8RCC - chains A and B; structure by X-ray diffraction, 2.30 A resolution.

Chain A:
Protein: Formate dehydrogenase, alpha subunit, selenocysteine-containing
Source organism: Nitratidesulfovibrio vulgaris str. Hildenborough
Notes: EC 1.2.1.2
Reference sequence: Q72EJ1 (Q72EJ1_DESVH); residue numbers follow UniProt; this construct covers 1-1005
Chain sequence (1013 residues; numbered 1 to 1013; the number before each row is that of its first residue):
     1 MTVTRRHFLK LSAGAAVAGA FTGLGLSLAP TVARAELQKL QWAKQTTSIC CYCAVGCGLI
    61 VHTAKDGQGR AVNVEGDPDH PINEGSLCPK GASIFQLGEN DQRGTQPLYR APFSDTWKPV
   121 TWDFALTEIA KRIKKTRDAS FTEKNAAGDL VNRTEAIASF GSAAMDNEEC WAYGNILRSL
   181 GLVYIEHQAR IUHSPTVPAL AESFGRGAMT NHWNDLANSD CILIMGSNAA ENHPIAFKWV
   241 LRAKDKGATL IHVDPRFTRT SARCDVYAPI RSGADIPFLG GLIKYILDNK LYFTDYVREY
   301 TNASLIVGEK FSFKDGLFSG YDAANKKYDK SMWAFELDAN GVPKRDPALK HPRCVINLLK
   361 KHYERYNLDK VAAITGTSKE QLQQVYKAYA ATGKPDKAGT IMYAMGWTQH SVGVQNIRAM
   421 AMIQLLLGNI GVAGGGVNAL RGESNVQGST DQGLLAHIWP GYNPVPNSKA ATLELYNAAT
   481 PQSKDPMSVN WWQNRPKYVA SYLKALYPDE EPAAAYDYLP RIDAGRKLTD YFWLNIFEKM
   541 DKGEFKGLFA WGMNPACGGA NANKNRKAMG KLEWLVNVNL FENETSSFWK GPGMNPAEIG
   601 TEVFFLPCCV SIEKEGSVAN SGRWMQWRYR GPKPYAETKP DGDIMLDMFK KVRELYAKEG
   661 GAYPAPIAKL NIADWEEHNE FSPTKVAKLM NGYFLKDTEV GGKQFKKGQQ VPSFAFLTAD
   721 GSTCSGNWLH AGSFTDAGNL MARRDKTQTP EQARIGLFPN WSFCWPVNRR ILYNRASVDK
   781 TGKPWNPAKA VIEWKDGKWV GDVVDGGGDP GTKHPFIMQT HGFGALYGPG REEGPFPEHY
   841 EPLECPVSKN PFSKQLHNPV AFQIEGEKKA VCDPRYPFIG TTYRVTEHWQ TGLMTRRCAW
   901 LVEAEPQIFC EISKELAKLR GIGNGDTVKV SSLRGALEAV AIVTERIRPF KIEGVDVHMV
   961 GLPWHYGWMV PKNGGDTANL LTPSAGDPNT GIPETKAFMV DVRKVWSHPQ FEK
Unresolved in the structure: 1-35, 862-868, 1006-1013
Differences from the reference sequence: expression tag (1006-1013)
Modified residues: Sec192 (selenocysteine)
Disulfide bonds: Cys845-Cys872
Ion coordination: 4Fe-4S cluster Fe: Cys50, Cys53, Cys57, Cys88
Residues lining bound ligands:
  - carbon dioxide (CO2), molecule 1: Thr47, Ser48, Ile49, Gly58, Leu59, Asp77, His80, Arg744, Trp761
  - carbon dioxide (CO2), molecule 2: Pro81, Glu84, Asn214, Trp239, Phe758
  - carbon dioxide (CO2), molecule 3: Arg178, Leu182, Val183, Ile185, Trp459, Val465, Leu519, Pro520
  - carbon dioxide (CO2), molecule 4: Arg190, His193, Ser194, Pro198, His457, Phe532
  - carbon dioxide (CO2), molecule 5: Sec192, Leu440, Arg441, Gly442, Val446
  - carbon dioxide (CO2), molecule 6: Lys284, Asn367, Leu368
  - carbon dioxide (CO2), molecule 7: Gly341, Val342, Pro343, Ser483, Lys484, Asp485, Ser488, Thr820, His821
  - carbon dioxide (CO2), molecule 8: Asn563, Lys567, Pro592, Gly593, Met594
  - carbon dioxide (CO2), molecule 9: Lys854, Gln855, Leu856, His857
  - carbon dioxide (CO2), molecule 10: Tyr876, Ser931, Ser932, Gly935, Ala936
  - carbon dioxide (CO2), molecule 11: Tyr876, Ser931, Asp1001
  - hydrosulfuric acid (H2S): Gln188, Gly442, Glu443, Val446
  - molybdopterin guanosine dinucleotide (MGD; 2-amino-5,6-dimercapto-7-methyl-3,7,8a,9-tetrahydro-8-oxa-1,3,9,10-tetraaza-anthracen-4-one guanosine dinucleotide), molecule 1: Cys53, Lys90, Sec192, Met225, Gly226, Ser227, Asn228, Glu231, Asn232, His233, Val253, Asp254, Pro255, Arg256, Thr258, Ile270, Ser272, Gly273, Asp275, Ala404, Met405, Gly406, Trp407, Gly442, Glu443, Thr882, Tyr883, Arg884, Val885, Thr886, His888, Trp889, Gln890, Trp964, His965, Lys996
  - molybdopterin guanosine dinucleotide (MGD), molecule 2: Ser162, Ala164, Met165, Gln188, Ile191, Sec192, Met405, Glu443, Trp551, Gly552, Met553, Asn554, Pro555, Gly558, Val578, Asn579, Leu580, Cys608, Cys609, Lys614, Asp641, Thr882, Arg884, Trp889, Gln890, Thr891, Gly892, Leu893, Met894, Trp964, Asn979, Thr982, Thr995, Lys996
  - oxygen molecule (OXY): Gln188, Ala189, Ile191, Sec192
  - 4Fe-4S cluster (SF4): Cys50, Tyr52, Cys53, Val55, Gly56, Cys57, Leu87, Cys88, Lys90, Gly91, His233, Pro234, Ile235
What the authors report for this chain:
  - binding site for carbon dioxide: Leu440, Gly442
  - mutagenesis - C872A: increased catalytic activity
  - allosteric site: Cys845, Cys872 (citing earlier work)

Chain B:
Protein: Formate dehydrogenase, beta subunit, putative
Source organism: Nitratidesulfovibrio vulgaris str. Hildenborough
Reference sequence: Q72EJ0 (Q72EJ0_DESVH); residue numbers follow UniProt; this construct covers 1-215
Chain sequence (215 residues; numbered 1 to 215; the number before each row is that of its first residue):
     1 MGKMFFVDLS RCTACRGCQI ACKQWKNLPA EETRNTGSHQ NPPDLSYVTL KTVRFTEKSR
    61 KGPGIDWLFF PEQCRHCVEP PCKGQADVDL EGAVVKDETT GAVLFTELTA KVDGESVRSA
   121 CPYDIPRIDP VTKRLSKCDM CNDRVQNGLL PACVKTCPTG TMNFGDEQEM LALAEKRLAE
   181 VKKTYPGAVL GDPNDVRVVY LFTRDPKDFY EHAVA
Unresolved in the structure: 1
Ion coordination: 4Fe-4S cluster Fe site 1: Cys12, Cys15, Cys18, Cys157; 4Fe-4S cluster Fe site 2: Cys22, Cys138, Cys141, Cys153; 4Fe-4S cluster Fe site 3: Cys74, Cys77, Cys82, Cys121
Residues lining bound ligands:
  - carbon dioxide (CO2), molecule 1: Leu28, Tyr47, Leu50, Ser136
  - carbon dioxide (CO2), molecule 2: Leu45, Leu50, Gln73, Cys74, Ile125, Ser136, Lys137, Cys138
  - carbon dioxide (CO2), molecule 3: Thr56, Lys58, Lys207, Asp208, Phe209, Tyr210, Glu211
  - 4Fe-4S cluster (SF4), molecule 1: Phe5, Cys22, Lys26, Leu50, Lys51, Gln73, Cys138, Asp139, Met140, Cys141, Pro151, Ala152, Cys153
  - 4Fe-4S cluster (SF4), molecule 2: Cys12, Thr13, Ala14, Cys15, Arg16, Gly17, Cys18, Val53, Pro71, Thr156, Cys157, Pro158, Thr159, Thr161, Met162
  - 4Fe-4S cluster (SF4), molecule 3: Cys74, Arg75, His76, Cys77, Pro80, Pro81, Cys82, Val103, Phe105, Cys121, Pro122, Tyr123, Ile125, Pro126, Lys137

Chain A / chain B interface:
Pairs across the interface - 103 pairs, chain A then chain B:
  Glu36(A) - Asn147(B)
  Leu37(A) - Asp143(B)
  Leu37(A) - Arg144(B)
  Leu37(A) - Asn147(B)
  Leu37(A) - Leu149(B)  hydrophobic
  Lys39(A) - Gln24(B)  hydrogen bond (side chain-backbone)
  Lys39(A) - Trp25(B)  hydrogen bond (side chain-backbone)
  Lys39(A) - Asn27(B)  hydrogen bond
  Ile60(A) - Lys155(B)
  Asn73(A) - Gln24(B)  hydrogen bond
  Asn73(A) - Trp25(B)
  Val74(A) - Gln24(B)  hydrogen bond (backbone-side chain)
  Glu75(A) - Trp25(B)
  Glu75(A) - Arg144(B)  salt bridge
  Glu75(A) - Lys155(B)  salt bridge
  Gly76(A) - Lys155(B)  hydrogen bond (backbone-side chain)
  Pro78(A) - Lys155(B)
  Gly85(A) - Lys155(B)
  Ser86(A) - Lys155(B)  hydrogen bond (backbone-backbone)
  Ser86(A) - Thr156(B)
  Ser86(A) - Cys157(B)
  Ser86(A) - Pro158(B)
  Leu87(A) - Gly17(B)
  Leu87(A) - Thr156(B)  hydrogen bond (backbone-side chain)
  Pro89(A) - Cys15(B)
  Pro89(A) - Arg16(B)
  Pro89(A) - Gly17(B)
  Pro89(A) - Ile20(B)  hydrophobic
  Ala92(A) - Ile20(B)  hydrophobic
  Ala92(A) - Gln24(B)
  Ser93(A) - Ile20(B)
  Phe95(A) - Gln24(B)
  Phe95(A) - Asn27(B)
  Ala230(A) - Thr13(B)
  Ile235(A) - Pro158(B)  hydrophobic
  Phe237(A) - Thr13(B)
  Lys238(A) - Pro158(B)
  Leu241(A) - Arg11(B)
  Leu241(A) - Thr159(B)
  Asp245(A) - Arg11(B)  salt bridge
  Phe257(A) - Arg60(B)
  Phe257(A) - Gly64(B)
  Phe257(A) - Ile65(B)
  Thr258(A) - Trp67(B)
  Arg259(A) - Thr13(B)
  Arg259(A) - Ala14(B)  hydrogen bond (side chain-backbone)
  Arg259(A) - Trp67(B)
  Ala262(A) - Phe69(B)  hydrophobic
  Ala262(A) - Tyr185(B)
  Arg263(A) - Leu9(B)
  Arg263(A) - Ser10(B)  hydrogen bond (side chain-backbone)
  Arg263(A) - Arg11(B)
  Arg263(A) - Cys12(B)  hydrogen bond (side chain-backbone)
  Arg263(A) - Phe69(B)
  Arg263(A) - Tyr185(B)  hydrogen bond
  Tyr267(A) - Pro63(B)
  Tyr267(A) - Gly64(B)
  Pro269(A) - Pro63(B)
  Gln381(A) - Pro63(B)
  Thr886(A) - Cys15(B)
  Glu887(A) - Arg16(B)  salt bridge
  Ala899(A) - Ala30(B)
  Trp900(A) - Ile20(B)  hydrophobic
  Trp900(A) - Lys23(B)
  Trp900(A) - Gln24(B)
  Trp900(A) - Leu28(B)  hydrogen bond (side chain-backbone)
  Trp900(A) - Ala30(B)
  Val902(A) - Thr33(B)  hydrogen bond (backbone-side chain)
  Glu903(A) - Lys23(B)  salt bridge
  Glu903(A) - Ala30(B)
  Glu903(A) - Glu31(B)  hydrogen bond (side chain-backbone)
  Glu903(A) - Thr33(B)  hydrogen bond (backbone-side chain)
  Glu903(A) - Asn41(B)
  Glu903(A) - Pro42(B)
  Glu903(A) - Thr49(B)
  Ala904(A) - Arg16(B)  hydrogen bond (backbone-side chain)
  Ala904(A) - His39(B)
  Ala904(A) - Asn41(B)
  Glu905(A) - Arg16(B)  salt bridge
  Glu905(A) - His39(B)  salt bridge
  Pro906(A) - Thr33(B)
  Pro906(A) - Arg34(B)
  Pro906(A) - Asn35(B)
  Pro906(A) - Asn41(B)
  Gln907(A) - Arg34(B)
  Gln907(A) - Asn35(B)  hydrogen bond (side chain-backbone)
  Phe909(A) - His39(B)
  Glu911(A) - His39(B)  salt bridge
  Asn924(A) - Gly37(B)  hydrogen bond (side chain-backbone)
  Gly925(A) - Thr36(B)
  Gly925(A) - Gly37(B)
  Val940(A) - Asn35(B)
  Val940(A) - Gly37(B)
  Ala941(A) - Gly37(B)
  Ile942(A) - Gly37(B)
  Thr944(A) - Glu57(B)  hydrogen bond
  Glu945(A) - Glu57(B)
  Glu945(A) - Ser59(B)  hydrogen bond
  Glu945(A) - Ile65(B)
  Arg946(A) - His39(B)
  Arg946(A) - Glu57(B)  salt bridge
  Arg946(A) - Ile65(B)
  Arg946(A) - Trp67(B)
Also at the interface, not in a pair above, chain A (57 interface residues in all): Leu40, Val72, Cys88, Arg242, Lys244, Val885, Leu901
Also at the interface, not in a pair above, chain B (50 interface residues in all): Gln19, Ala21, Pro29, Ser38, Phe55, Thr184

Summary:
57 residues of chain A face 50 of chain B across their interface, with 21 hydrogen bonds and 9 salt bridges.
Polar pairs include Glu75(A)-Arg144(B), Glu75(A)-Lys155(B) and Asp245(A)-Arg11(B). The paper reports a binding
site for carbon dioxide at Leu440(A) and Gly442(A); C872A of chain A increases catalytic activity.
Here chain A is Formate dehydrogenase, alpha subunit, selenocysteine-containing and chain B is Formate
dehydrogenase, beta subunit, putative, both from Nitratidesulfovibrio vulgaris str. Hildenborough. Entry 8RCC
(W-formate dehydrogenase from Desulfovibrio vulgaris - aerobic soaked with 48 bar CO2 for 1 min) was
determined by X-ray diffraction together with 8RC8, 8RC9, 8RCA and 8RCB from the same study.
